Entry 7OE0 (electron microscopy, 2.69 A resolution); this record covers chains A and I of the 20 polymer chains in the assembly.

Chain A:
Molecule: 16S rRNA
Source organism: Escherichia coli BW25113
Sequence (1542 nucleotides; numbered 1 to 1542; the number before each row is that of its first residue):
     1 AAAUUGAAGA GUUUGAUCAU GGCUCAGAUU GAACGCUGGC GGCAGGCCUA ACACAUGCAA
    61 GUCGAACGGU AACAGGAAGA AGCUUGCUUC UUUGCUGACG AGUGGCGGAC GGGUGAGUAA
   121 UGUCUGGGAA ACUGCCUGAU GGAGGGGGAU AACUACUGGA AACGGUAGCU AAUACCGCAU
   181 AACGUCGCAA GACCAAAGAG GGGGACCUUC GGGCCUCUUG CCAUCGGAUG UGCCCAGAUG
   241 GGAUUAGCUA GUAGGUGGGG UAACGGCUCA CCUAGGCGAC GAUCCCUAGC UGGUCUGAGA
   301 GGAUGACCAG CCACACUGGA ACUGAGACAC GGUCCAGACU CCUACGGGAG GCAGCAGUGG
   361 GGAAUAUUGC ACAAUGGGCG CAAGCCUGAU GCAGCCAUGC CGCGUGUAUG AAGAAGGCCU
   421 UCGGGUUGUA AAGUACUUUC AGCGGGGAGG AAGGGAGUAA AGUUAAUACC UUUGCUCAUU
   481 GACGUUACCC GCAGAAGAAG CACCGGCUAA CUCCGUGCCA GCAGCCGCGG UAAUACGGAG
   541 GGUGCAAGCG UUAAUCGGAA UUACUGGGCG UAAAGCGCAC GCAGGCGGUU UGUUAAGUCA
   601 GAUGUGAAAU CCCCGGGCUC AACCUGGGAA CUGCAUCUGA UACUGGCAAG CUUGAGUCUC
   661 GUAGAGGGGG GUAGAAUUCC AGGUGUAGCG GUGAAAUGCG UAGAGAUCUG GAGGAAUACC
   721 GGUGGCGAAG GCGGCCCCCU GGACGAAGAC UGACGCUCAG GUGCGAAAGC GUGGGGAGCA
   781 AACAGGAUUA GAUACCCUGG UAGUCCACGC CGUAAACGAU GUCGACUUGG AGGUUGUGCC
   841 CUUGAGGCGU GGCUUCCGGA GCUAACGCGU UAAGUCGACC GCCUGGGGAG UACGGCCGCA
   901 AGGUUAAAAC UCAAAUGAAU UGACGGGGGC CCGCACAAGC GGUGGAGCAU GUGGUUUAAU
   961 UCGAUGCAAC GCGAAGAACC UUACCUGGUC UUGACAUCCA CGGAAGUUUU CAGAGAUGAG
  1021 AAUGUGCCUU CGGGAACCGU GAGACAGGUG CUGCAUGGCU GUCGUCAGCU CGUGUUGUGA
  1081 AAUGUUGGGU UAAGUCCCGC AACGAGCGCA ACCCUUAUCC UUUGUUGCCA GCGGUCCGGC
  1141 CGGGAACUCA AAGGAGACUG CCAGUGAUAA ACUGGAGGAA GGUGGGGAUG ACGUCAAGUC
  1201 AUCAUGGCCC UUACGACCAG GGCUACACAC GUGCUACAAU GGCGCAUACA AAGAGAAGCG
  1261 ACCUCGCGAG AGCAAGCGGA CCUCAUAAAG UGCGUCGUAG UCCGGAUUGG AGUCUGCAAC
  1321 UCGACUCCAU GAAGUCGGAA UCGCUAGUAA UCGUGGAUCA GAAUGCCACG GUGAAUACGU
  1381 UCCCGGGCCU UGUACACACC GCCCGUCACA CCAUGGGAGU GGGUUGCAAA AGAAGUAGGU
  1441 AGCUUAACCU UCGGGAGGGC GCUUACCACU UUGUGAUUCA UGACUGGGGU GAAGUCGUAA
  1501 CAAGGUAACC GUAGGGGAAC CUGCGGUUGG AUCACCUCCU UA
Disordered / not traced: 1-4, 1398-1408, 1494-1498, 1531-1542
Reported in the primary citation:
  - conformationally variable residues (order/disorder transition): A1398 to U1406, U1495 to U1498

Chain I:
Name: 30S ribosomal protein S9
Source organism: Escherichia coli BW25113
Reference sequence: A0A6D2XBM7 (A0A6D2XBM7_ECOLI); residues 1-129 here correspond to UniProt positions 2-130 (UniProt number = residue number + 1)
Amino-acid sequence (129 residues; each row starts with the number of its first residue):
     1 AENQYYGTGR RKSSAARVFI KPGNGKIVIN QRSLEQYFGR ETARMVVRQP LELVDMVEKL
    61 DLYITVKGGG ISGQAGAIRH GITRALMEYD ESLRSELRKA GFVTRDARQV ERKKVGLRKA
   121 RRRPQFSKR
Disordered / not traced: 1-2

How chain A and chain I interact:
Contacting residue pairs (117):
  G941(A) with Arg122(I), base contact
  G942(A) with Gln125(I), hydrogen bond to the sugar; Ser127(I), base contact
  U943(A) with Gln125(I), sugar contact; Ser127(I), hydrogen bond to the base
  G966(A) with Arg129(I), hydrogen bond to the sugar
  C967(A) with Phe126(I), sugar contact
  U1116(A) with Gln109(I), sugar contact
  A1117(A) with Arg105(I), hydrogen bond to the phosphate; Ala107(I), sugar contact
  U1118(A) with Arg10(I), salt bridge to the phosphate; Arg84(I), hydrogen bond to the phosphate; Arg105(I), salt bridge to the phosphate
  C1119(A) with Arg10(I), salt bridge to the phosphate; Arg84(I), salt bridge to the phosphate
  C1128(A) with Arg17(I), sugar contact
  C1129(A) with Arg17(I), sugar contact
  A1130(A) with Gln4(I), hydrogen bond to the phosphate; Arg17(I), salt bridge to the phosphate; Phe19(I), sugar contact; Tyr63(I), phosphate contact; Thr65(I), phosphate contact
  G1131(A) with Gln4(I), hydrogen bond to the phosphate
  A1146(A) with Arg17(I), hydrogen bond to the base; Phe19(I), base contact
  C1147(A) with Tyr6(I), hydrogen bond to the sugar; Thr8(I), hydrogen bond to the phosphate; Arg17(I), hydrogen bond to the base
  U1148(A) with Tyr6(I), sugar contact; Thr8(I), sugar contact; Arg10(I), phosphate contact; Ala15(I), sugar contact; Arg17(I), sugar contact; Lys67(I), base contact
  C1149(A) with Arg10(I), salt bridge to the phosphate
  A1176(A) with Lys99(I), salt bridge to the phosphate
  G1178(A) with Arg98(I), salt bridge to the phosphate
  A1179(A) with Arg98(I), salt bridge to the phosphate; Val103(I), sugar contact; Thr104(I), hydrogen bond to the phosphate; Arg105(I), sugar contact
  A1180(A) with Arg98(I), salt bridge to the phosphate; Thr104(I), hydrogen bond to the phosphate
  G1187(A) with Arg112(I), hydrogen bond to the sugar; Lys114(I), phosphate contact
  C1230(A) with Lys128(I), hydrogen bond to the sugar
  G1231(A) with Lys128(I), phosphate contact
  U1232(A) with Arg118(I), hydrogen bond to the phosphate; Gln125(I), sugar contact; Ser127(I), hydrogen bond to the phosphate
  G1233(A) with Arg118(I), salt bridge to the phosphate; Gln125(I), phosphate contact
  C1249(A) with Tyr37(I), sugar contact; Gly69(I), sugar contact; Gly70(I), sugar contact; Ile71(I), sugar contact; Gln74(I), sugar contact
  A1250(A) with Gly68(I), hydrogen bond to the phosphate; Gly69(I), hydrogen bond to the sugar
  A1251(A) with Gly68(I), phosphate contact
  U1291(A) with Arg40(I), hydrogen bond to the sugar; Glu41(I), hydrogen bond to the sugar
  G1292(A) with Arg40(I), salt bridge to the phosphate
  U1341(A) with Ser127(I), hydrogen bond to the sugar; Arg129(I), hydrogen bond to the phosphate
  C1342(A) with Gln125(I), sugar contact; Phe126(I), hydrogen bond to the sugar; Ser127(I), sugar contact; Arg129(I), salt bridge to the phosphate
  G1343(A) with Arg121(I), sugar contact; Arg122(I), hydrogen bond to the sugar; Arg123(I), salt bridge to the phosphate
  C1344(A) with Arg121(I), sugar contact; Arg123(I), salt bridge to the phosphate
  U1345(A) with Arg121(I), salt bridge to the phosphate
  A1346(A) with Arg108(I), base contact; Arg121(I), salt bridge to the phosphate
  G1347(A) with Arg11(I), hydrogen bond to the base; Lys12(I), base contact; Arg108(I), phosphate contact; Gln109(I), sugar contact; Val110(I), sugar contact
  U1348(A) with Val110(I), phosphate contact; Glu111(I), hydrogen bond to the phosphate; Lys119(I), salt bridge to the phosphate; Arg121(I), phosphate contact
  A1349(A) with Glu111(I), phosphate contact; Lys119(I), salt bridge to the phosphate; Arg121(I), hydrogen bond to the phosphate; Arg122(I), sugar contact
  A1350(A) with Lys119(I), hydrogen bond to the base; Arg122(I), salt bridge to the phosphate
  U1351(A) with Lys119(I), base contact
  C1366(A) with Arg118(I), salt bridge to the phosphate
  C1367(A) with Lys113(I), salt bridge to the phosphate; Val115(I), phosphate contact; Gly116(I), hydrogen bond to the phosphate
  A1368(A) with Arg112(I), salt bridge to the phosphate; Lys113(I), salt bridge to the phosphate; Lys114(I), phosphate contact; Val115(I), hydrogen bond to the phosphate
  C1369(A) with Arg112(I), phosphate contact; Lys113(I), hydrogen bond to the phosphate
  G1370(A) with Val110(I), phosphate contact
  G1371(A) with Lys12(I), phosphate contact; Ser13(I), hydrogen bond to the phosphate; Gly69(I), sugar contact; Gly70(I), phosphate contact; Val110(I), phosphate contact
  U1372(A) with Lys12(I), salt bridge to the phosphate; Gly70(I), phosphate contact; Ile71(I), hydrogen bond to the phosphate; Ser72(I), hydrogen bond to the phosphate; Gly73(I), hydrogen bond to the phosphate
  G1373(A) with Lys12(I), hydrogen bond to the base; Ser72(I), hydrogen bond to the phosphate; Val110(I), base contact
Interface residues without a listed pair, chain A (55 interface residues in all): A935, G1177, G1184, G1186, A1248
Interface residues without a listed pair, chain I (54 interface residues in all): Ala16, Arg32, Leu117, Ala120, Pro124

In short:
55 residues of chain A and 54 residues of chain I are in contact, with 38 hydrogen bonds and 25 salt bridges.
Among the polar pairs are U943(A)-Ser127(I), A1146(A)-Arg17(I) and C1147(A)-Arg17(I). The paper reports
conformational variability at A1398(A) and U1495(A).
Here chain A is 16S rRNA and chain I is 30S ribosomal protein S9, both from Escherichia coli BW25113. Entry
7OE0 (E. coli pre-30S delta rbfA ribosomal subunit class F) was determined by electron microscopy together
with 7OE1 and 7OI0 from the same study.
